Entry 3RB6 (X-ray diffraction, 2.70 A resolution); this record covers chains A and E of the 3 polymer chains in the assembly.

[Chain A]
Protein: DNA polymerase IV
Source organism: Sulfolobus solfataricus
Notes: EC 2.7.7.7
UniProtKB: Q97W02 (DPO42_SULSO); residues 2-341 here = UniProt positions 2-341
Sequence (341 residues; each row starts with the number of its first residue):
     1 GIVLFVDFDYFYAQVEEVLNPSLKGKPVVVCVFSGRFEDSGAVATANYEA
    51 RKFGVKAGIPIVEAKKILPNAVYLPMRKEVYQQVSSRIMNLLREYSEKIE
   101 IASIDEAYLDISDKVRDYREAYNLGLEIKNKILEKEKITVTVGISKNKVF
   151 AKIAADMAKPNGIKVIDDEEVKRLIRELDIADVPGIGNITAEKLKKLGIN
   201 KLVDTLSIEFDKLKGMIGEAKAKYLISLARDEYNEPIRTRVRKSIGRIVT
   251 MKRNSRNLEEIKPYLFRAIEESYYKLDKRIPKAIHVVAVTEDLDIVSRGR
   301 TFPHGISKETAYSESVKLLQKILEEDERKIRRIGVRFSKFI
Construct notes: expression tag (1)
Metal / ion sites: Ca2+ site 1: Asp-7, Asp-105, Glu-106 (together with 2'-deoxyguanosine-5'-triphosphate); Ca2+ site 2: Asp-7, Phe-8, Asp-105 (together with 2'-deoxyguanosine-5'-triphosphate); Ca2+ site 3: Ala-181, Ile-186
Small-molecule neighbours: 2'-deoxyguanosine-5'-triphosphate (DGT): Asp-7, Phe-8, Asp-9, Tyr-10, Phe-11, Tyr-12, Val-32, Ala-44, Thr-45, Tyr-48, Arg-51, Ala-57, Gly-58, Met-76, Ile-104, Asp-105, Lys-159
Swiss-Prot annotation at these positions:
  - active site: Glu-106
  - binding site (Mg(2+)): Asp-7, Asp-105
  - site: Tyr-12 (Substrate discrimination)
  - mutagenesis: Asp-105 to Glu-106 (Loss of function)

[Chain E]
Molecule: 20-nt DNA strand
Sequence (20 nucleotides; numbered 900 to 919; the number before each row is that of its first residue):
   900 CCTAACXCTACCATCCAACC
Unresolved in the structure: 900
Modified positions: ME6 ([(2R,3S,5R)-5-(4-azanyl-3-methyl-2-oxo-pyrimidin-3-ium-1-yl)-3-hydroxy-oxolan-2-yl]methyl dihydrogen phosphate) at position 906

[Chain A / chain E interface]
Contacting residue pairs - 47 pairs, chain A then chain E:
  Val-32(A) / DC905(E)  base contact
  Val-32(A) / ME6_906(E)  sugar contact
  Ser-34(A) / DA904(E)  phosphate contact
  Arg-36(A) / DC901(E)  sugar contact
  Arg-36(A) / DT902(E)  salt bridge to the phosphate
  Phe-37(A) / DC901(E)  base contact
  Phe-37(A) / DT902(E)  sugar contact
  Phe-37(A) / DA903(E)  phosphate contact
  Phe-37(A) / DA904(E)  phosphate contact
  Ser-40(A) / DA904(E)  phosphate contact
  Gly-41(A) / DA904(E)  hydrogen bond to the phosphate
  Ala-42(A) / DC905(E)  base contact
  Gly-58(A) / DC905(E)  base contact
  Pro-60(A) / DA903(E)  sugar contact
  Pro-60(A) / DA904(E)  sugar contact
  Val-62(A) / DA903(E)  sugar contact
  Gly-218(A) / DA912(E)  phosphate contact
  Glu-219(A) / DA912(E)  hydrogen bond to the phosphate
  Ala-220(A) / DC911(E)  phosphate contact
  Ala-220(A) / DA912(E)  hydrogen bond to the phosphate
  Arg-240(A) / DT908(E)  hydrogen bond to the phosphate
  Arg-240(A) / DA909(E)  salt bridge to the phosphate
  Val-241(A) / DA909(E)  phosphate contact
  Arg-242(A) / DA909(E)  phosphate contact
  Lys-243(A) / DA909(E)  hydrogen bond to the phosphate
  Lys-243(A) / DC910(E)  phosphate contact
  Ser-244(A) / DT908(E)  sugar contact
  Ser-244(A) / DA909(E)  hydrogen bond to the phosphate
  Ile-245(A) / DT908(E)  phosphate contact
  Gly-246(A) / DT908(E)  hydrogen bond to the phosphate
  Arg-247(A) / ME6_906(E)  phosphate contact
  Arg-247(A) / DC907(E)  salt bridge to the phosphate
  Ile-248(A) / ME6_906(E)  phosphate contact
  Ile-248(A) / DC907(E)  hydrogen bond to the phosphate
  Val-249(A) / ME6_906(E)  base contact
  Thr-250(A) / DC905(E)  hydrogen bond to the phosphate
  Thr-250(A) / ME6_906(E)  base contact
  Lys-252(A) / DC901(E)  sugar contact
  Arg-253(A) / DC901(E)  phosphate contact
  Lys-275(A) / DC907(E)  salt bridge to the phosphate
  Leu-293(A) / DA904(E)  base contact
  Arg-331(A) / DA904(E)  salt bridge to the phosphate
  Arg-331(A) / DC905(E)  salt bridge to the phosphate
  Arg-332(A) / DC905(E)  salt bridge to the phosphate
  Arg-332(A) / ME6_906(E)  base contact
  Arg-336(A) / DC907(E)  sugar contact
  Arg-336(A) / DT908(E)  salt bridge to the phosphate
Other interface residues (no listed pair), chain A (33 interface residues in all): Met-76, Lys-78

[Overview]
Chain A and chain E form an interface of 33 and 12 residues respectively, with 9 hydrogen bonds and 8 salt
bridges. Polar contacts include Gly-41(A)/DA904(E), Glu-219(A)/DA912(E) and Ala-220(A)/DA912(E). Bound to
chain A: 2'-deoxyguanosine-5'-triphosphate.
Chain A is DNA polymerase IV (Sulfolobus solfataricus) and chain E is a 20-nt DNA strand; the structure, Dpo4
extension ternary complex with 3'-terminal primer A base opposite the 3-methylcytosine (m3c) lesion, was
determined by X-ray diffraction, deposited together with 3RAQ, 3RAX, 3RB0, 3RB3 and 3RB4.
